7PFD - chains C and J of the 11 polymer chains in the assembly; structure by electron microscopy, 4.40 A resolution (low resolution: residue-level contacts below are approximate; hydrogen-bond / salt-bridge calls are withheld).

Chain C:
Protein: Histone H2A type 1-B/E
From: Homo sapiens
Reference sequence: P04908 (H2A1B_HUMAN); residues 0-129 here correspond to UniProt positions 1-130 (UniProt number = residue number + 1)
Chain sequence (147 residues; row label = number of the first residue in the row; numbers below 1 keep their minus sign (His-17 is residue -17)):
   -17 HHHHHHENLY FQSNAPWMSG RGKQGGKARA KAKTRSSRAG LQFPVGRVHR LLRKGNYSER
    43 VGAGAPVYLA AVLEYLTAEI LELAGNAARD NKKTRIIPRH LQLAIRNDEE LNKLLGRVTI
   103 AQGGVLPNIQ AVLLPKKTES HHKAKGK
Disordered / not traced: -17 to 9, 119-129
Sequence notes: expression tag (-17 to -1)
Curated features (UniProtKB/Swiss-Prot):
  - modified residue: Ser1 (N-acetylserine), Arg3 (Citrulline), Lys5 (N6-(2-hydroxyisobutyryl)lysine), Lys9 (N6-(2-hydroxyisobutyryl)lysine), Lys13 (N6-(beta-hydroxybutyryl)lysine), Lys36 (N6-(2-hydroxyisobutyryl)lysine), Lys74 (N6-(2-hydroxyisobutyryl)lysine), Lys75 (N6-(2-hydroxyisobutyryl)lysine), Lys95 (N6-(2-hydroxyisobutyryl)lysine), Gln104 (N5-methylglutamine), Lys118 (N6-(2-hydroxyisobutyryl)lysine), Lys119 (N6-crotonyllysine), Thr120 (Phosphothreonine), Lys125 (N6-crotonyllysine)
  - cross-link (Glycyl lysine isopeptide (Lys-Gly)): Lys13 (interchain with G-Cter in ubiquitin), Lys15 (interchain with G-Cter in ubiquitin), Lys119 (interchain with G-Cter in ubiquitin)

Chain J:
Molecule: 172-nt DNA strand
From: synthetic construct
Sequence (172 nucleotides; numbered 602 to 773; the number before each row is that of its first residue):
   602 CTTAATACTT ACATGACAGG ATGTATATAT CTGACACGTG CCTGGAGACT AGGGAGTAAT
   662 CCCCTTGGCG GTTAAAACGC GGGGGACAGC GCGTACGTGC GTTTAAGCGG TGCTAGAGCT
   722 GTCTACGACC AATTGAGCGG CCTCGGCACC GGGATTCTCC AGTATGGCGG CC

Chain C / chain J interface:
Residue-residue contacts (17):
  Arg11(C) with DA733(J); DT734(J)
  Lys13(C) with DG736(J)
  Arg29(C) with DC739(J)
  His31(C) with DA729(J)
  Arg35(C) with DA729(J)
  Arg42(C) with DC727(J); DG728(J); DA729(J)
  Val43(C) with DG728(J); DA729(J)
  Gly44(C) with DG728(J)
  Ala45(C) with DG728(J)
  Thr76(C) with DG747(J); DC748(J)
  Arg77(C) with DG747(J); DC748(J)
Other interface residues (no listed pair), chain C (14 interface residues in all): Thr16, Glu41, Lys75
Other interface residues (no listed pair), chain J (13 interface residues in all): DC730, DT735, DA737, DG738

Overview:
The interface between chain C and chain J involves 14 residues on one side and 13 on the other.
Chain C is Histone H2A type 1-B/E (Homo sapiens) and chain J is a 172-nt DNA strand (synthetic construct); the
structure, Nucleosome 1 of the 4x197 nucleosome array containing H1, was determined by electron microscopy,
deposited together with 7PET, 7PEU, 7PEV, 7PEW, 7PEX, 7PEY and 16 further entries.
